Entry 7JQQ (electron microscopy, 4.10 A resolution (low resolution: residue-level contacts below are approximate; hydrogen-bond / salt-bridge calls are withheld)); this record covers chains D and N of the 12 polymer chains in the assembly.

[Chain D]
Name: DNA packaging protein
Organism: Bacillus phage phi29
Notes: EC 3.6.4.-
UniProt: P11014 (PKG16_BPPH2); residues 1-332 here = UniProt positions 1-332
Chain sequence (332 residues; numbered 1 to 332; the number before each row is that of its first residue):
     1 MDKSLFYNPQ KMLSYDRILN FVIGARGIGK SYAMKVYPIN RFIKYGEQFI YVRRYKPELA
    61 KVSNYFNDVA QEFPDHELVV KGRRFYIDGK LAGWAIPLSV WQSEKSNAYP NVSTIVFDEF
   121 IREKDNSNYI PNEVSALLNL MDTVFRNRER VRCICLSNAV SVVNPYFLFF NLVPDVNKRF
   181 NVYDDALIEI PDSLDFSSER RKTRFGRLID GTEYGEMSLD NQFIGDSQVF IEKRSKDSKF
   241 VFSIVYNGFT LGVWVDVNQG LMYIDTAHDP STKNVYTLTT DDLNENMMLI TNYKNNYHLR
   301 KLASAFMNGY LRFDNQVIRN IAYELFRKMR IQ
Not modelled in the structure: 1-3, 331-332
Residues lining bound ligands: ATP-gamma-S (AGS; phosphothiophosphoric acid-adenylate ester): Lys-105, Ser-106, Ala-108, Thr-143, Arg-146
Reported in the primary citation:
  - binding site for the 60-nt DNA strand: Lys-56
  - binding site for ATP-gamma-S: Lys-105, Arg-146
  - catalytic residues: Lys-105, Asn-158, Gln-222 (proposed by the authors, not directly observed)

[Chain N]
Molecule: pRNA
Organism: Bacillus virus phi29
Sequence (117 nucleotides; each row starts with the number of its first residue):
     1 GGAAUGGUAC GGUACUUCCA UUGUCAUGUG UAUGUUGGGG AUUAAACCCU GAUUGAGUUC
    61 AGCCCACAUA CUUUGUUGAU UGGUUGUCAA UCAUGGCAAA AGUGCACGCU ACUUUCC

[Interface between chain D and chain N]
Residue-residue contacts - 26 pairs, chain D then chain N:
  Gln-10(D) / G6(N)
  Gln-10(D) / G7(N)
  Gln-10(D) / U113(N)
  Leu-13(D) / U113(N)
  Ser-14(D) / G7(N)
  Ser-14(D) / U8(N)
  Ser-14(D) / A9(N)
  Tyr-15(D) / U8(N)
  Tyr-15(D) / A9(N)
  Asp-16(D) / A9(N)
  Asp-16(D) / C112(N)
  Arg-17(D) / A9(N)
  Arg-17(D) / C10(N)
  Arg-41(D) / U113(N)
  Arg-41(D) / U114(N)
  Lys-44(D) / U115(N)
  Tyr-45(D) / U114(N)
  Lys-239(D) / U29(N)
  Lys-239(D) / G75(N)
  Lys-239(D) / U76(N)
  Ala-267(D) / A93(N)
  Asp-269(D) / G75(N)
  Asp-269(D) / U91(N)
  Asp-269(D) / C92(N)
  Ser-271(D) / U77(N)
  Thr-272(D) / U77(N)
Interface residues without a listed pair, chain D (20 interface residues in all): Tyr-37, Arg-150, Arg-152, Asp-237, Trp-254, Pro-270
Interface residues without a listed pair, chain N (17 interface residues in all): U94

[Summary]
20 residues of chain D face 17 of chain N across their interface. Ligands of chain D: ATP-gamma-S. From the
paper: catalytic residues Lys-105(D), Asn-158(D) and Gln-222(D); a binding site for ATP-gamma-S at Lys-105(D)
and Arg-146(D).
Chain D is DNA packaging protein (Bacillus phage phi29) and chain N is pRNA (Bacillus virus phi29); the
structure, The bacteriophage Phi-29 viral genome packaging motor assembly, was determined by electron
microscopy.
